Entry 5ELY (X-ray diffraction, 1.81 A resolution); this record covers chain A.

[Chain A]
Name: Glutamate carboxypeptidase 2
Organism: Homo sapiens
Notes: EC 3.4.17.21
Reference sequence: Q04609 (FOLH1_HUMAN); numbering as in UniProt (aligned over 55-750)
Amino-acid sequence (696 residues; numbered 55 to 750; the number before each row is that of its first residue):
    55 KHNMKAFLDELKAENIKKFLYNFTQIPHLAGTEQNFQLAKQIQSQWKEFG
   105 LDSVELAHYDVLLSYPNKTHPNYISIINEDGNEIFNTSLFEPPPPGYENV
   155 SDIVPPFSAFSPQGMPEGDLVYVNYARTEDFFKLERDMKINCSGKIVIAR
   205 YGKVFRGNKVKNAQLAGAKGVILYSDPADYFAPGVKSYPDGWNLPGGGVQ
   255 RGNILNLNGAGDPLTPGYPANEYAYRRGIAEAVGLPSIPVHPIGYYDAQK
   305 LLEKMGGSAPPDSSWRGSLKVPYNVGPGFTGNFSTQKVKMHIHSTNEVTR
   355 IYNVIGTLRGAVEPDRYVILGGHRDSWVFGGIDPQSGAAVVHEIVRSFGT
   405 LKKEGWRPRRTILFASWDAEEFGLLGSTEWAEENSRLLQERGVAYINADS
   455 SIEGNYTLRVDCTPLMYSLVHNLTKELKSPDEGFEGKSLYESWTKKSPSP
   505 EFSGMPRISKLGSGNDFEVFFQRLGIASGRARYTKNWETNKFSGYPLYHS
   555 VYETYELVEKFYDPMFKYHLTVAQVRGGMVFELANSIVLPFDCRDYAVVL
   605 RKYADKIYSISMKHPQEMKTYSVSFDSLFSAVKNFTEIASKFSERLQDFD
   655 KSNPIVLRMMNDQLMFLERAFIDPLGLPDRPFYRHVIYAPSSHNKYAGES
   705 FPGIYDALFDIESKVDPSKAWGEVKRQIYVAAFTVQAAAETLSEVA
Disordered / not traced: 132-135, 544-547, 654-655, 699-702
Swiss-Prot annotation at these positions:
  - active site: Glu424 (Nucleophile), Ser628 (Charge relay system), Asp666 (Charge relay system), His689 (Charge relay system)
  - binding site (substrate): Arg210, Asn257, Glu424, Ser517, Gly518, Asn519, Arg534 to Arg536, Tyr552, His553, Lys699, Tyr700
  - binding site (Ca(2+)): Thr269, Tyr272, Glu433, Glu436
  - binding site (Zn(2+)): His377, Asp387, Glu425, Asp453, His553
  - glycosylation (N-linked (GlcNAc...) asparagine): Asn76, Asn121, Asn140, Asn153, Asn195, Asn336, Asn459, Asn476, Asn638
  - natural variant: His475 (H475Y: Correlates with lower folate and higher homocysteine levels)
  - mutagenesis: Asn76 (N76A: Loss of glycosylation. Reduces enzyme activity), Asn121 (N121A: Loss of glycosylation. Severely reduced enzyme activity), Asn140 (N140A: Loss of glycosylation. Severely reduced enzyme activity), Asn153 (N153A: Loss of glycosylation. Severely reduced enzyme activity), Asn195 (N195A: Loss of glycosylation. Severely reduced enzyme activity), Asn336 (N336A: Loss of glycosylation. Reduces enzyme activity), His377 (H377A/G/Q: Complete loss of activity), Asp379 (D379E/N: Complete loss of activity), Asp387 (D387E/L: Complete loss of activity; D387N: No effect on enzyme activity), Pro388 (P388A: No effect on enzyme activity), Glu424 (E424A: Complete loss of activity; E424D: Reduces enzyme activity; E424Q: Reduces enzyme activity), Glu425 (E425Q/D: Complete loss of activity), 6 further mutagenesis entries in UniProt
Glycans and other covalent adducts: N-acetylglucosamine (NAG) linked to Asn76, Asn121, Asn140, Asn459, Asn476; glycan linked to Asn638
Metal / ion sites: Ca2+: Thr269, Tyr272, Glu433, Glu436; Zn2+ site 1: His377, Asp387, Asp453 (together with jhu242); Zn2+ site 2: Asp387, Glu425, His553 (together with jhu242)
Residues lining bound ligands: jhu242 (5PU; 4-[(2R)-2-carboxy-5-(oxidanylamino)-5-oxidanylidene-pentyl]benzoic acid): Tyr234, Gln254, His377, Asp387, Glu424, Glu425, Asp453, Glu457, Ser517, Gly518, Asn519, Arg534, Arg536, Gly548, Tyr549, Tyr552, His553
What the authors report for this chain:
  - binding site for jhu242: Tyr234, Gln254, His377, Asp387, Glu424, Asp453, Asn519, Arg534, Tyr549, Tyr552, His553

[In short]
Ligands of chain A: jhu242. Covalently linked N-acetylglucosamine: at Asn76, Asn121, Asn140, Asn459, Asn476
and Asn638. Thr269, Tyr272, Glu433 and Glu436 form the Ca2+ site. Curated annotation (UniProt) lists 4
active-site residues, 13 substrate-binding residues, 4 Ca2+-binding residues and 5 Zn2+-binding residues. From
the paper: a binding site for jhu242 at Tyr234, Gln254 and His377 among others.
Chain A is Glutamate carboxypeptidase 2 (Homo sapiens); the structure, X-ray structure of human glutamate
carboxypeptidase II (GCPII) in complex with a hydroxamate inhibitor JHU242, was determined by X-ray
diffraction together with 5D29 from the same study.
